Entry 6YAJ (X-ray diffraction, 1.90 A resolution); this record covers chains AAA and CCC of the 4 polymer chains in the assembly.

[Chain AAA (and CCC)]
Protein: C-terminal chain of split transketolase from Carboxydothermus hydrogenoformans
Organism: Carboxydothermus hydrogenoformans
Notes: EC 2.2.1.1; chain CCC of this document is another copy of the same molecule, construct and numbering; everything in this record applies to it too
Sequence (341 residues; row label = number of the first residue in the row; numbers below 1 keep their minus sign (Met-28 is residue -28)):
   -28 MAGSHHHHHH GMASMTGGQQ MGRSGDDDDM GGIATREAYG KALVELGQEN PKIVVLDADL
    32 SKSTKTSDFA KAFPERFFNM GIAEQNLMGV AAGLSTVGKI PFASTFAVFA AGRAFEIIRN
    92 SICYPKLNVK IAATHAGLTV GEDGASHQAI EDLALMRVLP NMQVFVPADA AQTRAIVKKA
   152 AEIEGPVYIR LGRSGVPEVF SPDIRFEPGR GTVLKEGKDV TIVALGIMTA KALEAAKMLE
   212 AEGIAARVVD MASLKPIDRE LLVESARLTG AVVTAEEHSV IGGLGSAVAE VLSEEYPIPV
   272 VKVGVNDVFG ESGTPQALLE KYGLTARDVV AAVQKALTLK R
Disordered / not traced: -28 to 2, 109-114, 284 (chain CCC: -28 to 1, 109-114, 283-287)

[How chain AAA and chain CCC interact]
Residue-residue contacts (79; chain AAA residue first):
  Ala82(AAA) - Phe86(CCC)
  Ala82(AAA) - Arg90(CCC)
  Gly83(AAA) - Glu87(CCC)
  Arg84(AAA) - Glu87(CCC)
  Phe86(AAA) - Ala82(CCC)
  Phe86(AAA) - Phe86(CCC)  hydrophobic
  Phe86(AAA) - Leu126(CCC)  hydrophobic
  Glu87(AAA) - Gly83(CCC)
  Glu87(AAA) - Arg84(CCC)
  Arg90(AAA) - Ala82(CCC)
  Arg90(AAA) - Ser117(CCC)
  Arg90(AAA) - Ala120(CCC)
  Arg90(AAA) - Glu122(CCC)  salt bridge
  Asn91(AAA) - Ser117(CCC)  hydrogen bond
  Tyr95(AAA) - Ala116(CCC)
  Tyr95(AAA) - Ser117(CCC)
  Tyr95(AAA) - Ile121(CCC)
  Tyr95(AAA) - Glu122(CCC)  hydrogen bond
  Tyr95(AAA) - Val279(CCC)  hydrophobic
  Ala116(AAA) - Tyr95(CCC)
  Ser117(AAA) - Arg90(CCC)
  Ser117(AAA) - Asn91(CCC)
  Ser117(AAA) - Tyr95(CCC)
  Gln119(AAA) - Tyr95(CCC)
  Ala120(AAA) - Arg90(CCC)
  Ile121(AAA) - Tyr95(CCC)
  Glu122(AAA) - Arg90(CCC)  salt bridge
  Glu122(AAA) - Tyr95(CCC)  hydrogen bond
  Glu122(AAA) - Val129(CCC)
  Glu122(AAA) - Leu130(CCC)
  Glu122(AAA) - Pro131(CCC)
  Ala125(AAA) - Val129(CCC)  hydrophobic
  Leu126(AAA) - Phe86(CCC)  hydrophobic
  Leu126(AAA) - Leu126(CCC)  hydrophobic
  Leu126(AAA) - Val129(CCC)  hydrophobic
  Arg128(AAA) - Ile252(CCC)
  Val129(AAA) - Ala125(CCC)  hydrophobic
  Val129(AAA) - Leu126(CCC)  hydrophobic
  Ile252(AAA) - Arg128(CCC)
  Ile252(AAA) - Glu261(CCC)
  Gly253(AAA) - Glu261(CCC)
  Ser257(AAA) - Glu261(CCC)  hydrogen bond
  Ala260(AAA) - Ala260(CCC)
  Ala260(AAA) - Ser264(CCC)
  Glu261(AAA) - Ile252(CCC)
  Glu261(AAA) - Gly253(CCC)
  Glu261(AAA) - Ser257(CCC)  hydrogen bond
  Glu261(AAA) - Lys273(CCC)
  Ser264(AAA) - Ala260(CCC)
  Ser264(AAA) - Ser264(CCC)  hydrogen bond
  Ser264(AAA) - Ile269(CCC)
  Ser264(AAA) - Pro270(CCC)
  Ser264(AAA) - Val271(CCC)  hydrogen bond (backbone-backbone)
  Glu265(AAA) - Val271(CCC)
  Glu265(AAA) - Val272(CCC)
  Glu265(AAA) - Lys273(CCC)  hydrogen bond (side chain-backbone)
  Glu265(AAA) - Leu310(CCC)
  Glu266(AAA) - Leu310(CCC)
  Tyr267(AAA) - Arg312(CCC)
  Pro268(AAA) - Ile269(CCC)
  Pro268(AAA) - Pro270(CCC)
  Pro268(AAA) - Arg312(CCC)  hydrogen bond (backbone-side chain)
  Ile269(AAA) - Ser264(CCC)
  Ile269(AAA) - Pro268(CCC)
  Pro270(AAA) - Ser264(CCC)
  Pro270(AAA) - Pro268(CCC)
  Val271(AAA) - Ser264(CCC)  hydrogen bond (backbone-backbone)
  Val271(AAA) - Glu265(CCC)
  Val272(AAA) - Glu265(CCC)
  Lys273(AAA) - Glu261(CCC)  hydrogen bond (side chain-backbone)
  Lys273(AAA) - Ser264(CCC)
  Lys273(AAA) - Glu265(CCC)  salt bridge
  Val279(AAA) - Tyr95(CCC)  hydrophobic
  Val279(AAA) - Pro131(CCC)  hydrophobic
  Leu310(AAA) - Glu265(CCC)
  Leu310(AAA) - Glu266(CCC)
  Arg312(AAA) - Tyr267(CCC)
  Arg312(AAA) - Pro268(CCC)  hydrogen bond (side chain-backbone)
  Arg312(AAA) - Ile269(CCC)
Also at the interface, not in a pair above, chain AAA (39 interface residues in all): Val79, Leu130, Pro131
Also at the interface, not in a pair above, chain CCC (40 interface residues in all): Gln119, Lys226, Lys306

[In short]
39 residues of chain AAA and 40 residues of chain CCC are in contact; the contacts include 12 hydrogen bonds
and 3 salt bridges. Polar contacts include Arg90(AAA)-Glu122(CCC), Lys273(AAA)-Glu265(CCC) and
Asn91(AAA)-Ser117(CCC).
Both chains are C-terminal chain of split transketolase from Carboxydothermus hydrogenoformans
(Carboxydothermus hydrogenoformans). Entry 6YAJ (Split gene transketolase, inactive beta4 tetramer) was
determined by X-ray diffraction (same publication as 6YAK).
